Entry 7K18 (electron microscopy, 3.30 A resolution); this record covers chains A and B.

# Chain A
Protein: Sodium channel protein type 5 subunit alpha, Enhanced Green fluorescent protein
Organism: Rattus norvegicus
UniProt: chimeric construct of P15389, P42212: residues 1-1898 from P15389 (SCN5A_RAT) positions 1-1898 (same numbers); residues 1908-2146 from P42212 positions 1-238 (offset varies)
Sequence (1838 residues; each row starts with the number of its first residue; note: 318 numbers in that range are skipped by the numbering (no residue carries them; nothing is unmodelled there)):
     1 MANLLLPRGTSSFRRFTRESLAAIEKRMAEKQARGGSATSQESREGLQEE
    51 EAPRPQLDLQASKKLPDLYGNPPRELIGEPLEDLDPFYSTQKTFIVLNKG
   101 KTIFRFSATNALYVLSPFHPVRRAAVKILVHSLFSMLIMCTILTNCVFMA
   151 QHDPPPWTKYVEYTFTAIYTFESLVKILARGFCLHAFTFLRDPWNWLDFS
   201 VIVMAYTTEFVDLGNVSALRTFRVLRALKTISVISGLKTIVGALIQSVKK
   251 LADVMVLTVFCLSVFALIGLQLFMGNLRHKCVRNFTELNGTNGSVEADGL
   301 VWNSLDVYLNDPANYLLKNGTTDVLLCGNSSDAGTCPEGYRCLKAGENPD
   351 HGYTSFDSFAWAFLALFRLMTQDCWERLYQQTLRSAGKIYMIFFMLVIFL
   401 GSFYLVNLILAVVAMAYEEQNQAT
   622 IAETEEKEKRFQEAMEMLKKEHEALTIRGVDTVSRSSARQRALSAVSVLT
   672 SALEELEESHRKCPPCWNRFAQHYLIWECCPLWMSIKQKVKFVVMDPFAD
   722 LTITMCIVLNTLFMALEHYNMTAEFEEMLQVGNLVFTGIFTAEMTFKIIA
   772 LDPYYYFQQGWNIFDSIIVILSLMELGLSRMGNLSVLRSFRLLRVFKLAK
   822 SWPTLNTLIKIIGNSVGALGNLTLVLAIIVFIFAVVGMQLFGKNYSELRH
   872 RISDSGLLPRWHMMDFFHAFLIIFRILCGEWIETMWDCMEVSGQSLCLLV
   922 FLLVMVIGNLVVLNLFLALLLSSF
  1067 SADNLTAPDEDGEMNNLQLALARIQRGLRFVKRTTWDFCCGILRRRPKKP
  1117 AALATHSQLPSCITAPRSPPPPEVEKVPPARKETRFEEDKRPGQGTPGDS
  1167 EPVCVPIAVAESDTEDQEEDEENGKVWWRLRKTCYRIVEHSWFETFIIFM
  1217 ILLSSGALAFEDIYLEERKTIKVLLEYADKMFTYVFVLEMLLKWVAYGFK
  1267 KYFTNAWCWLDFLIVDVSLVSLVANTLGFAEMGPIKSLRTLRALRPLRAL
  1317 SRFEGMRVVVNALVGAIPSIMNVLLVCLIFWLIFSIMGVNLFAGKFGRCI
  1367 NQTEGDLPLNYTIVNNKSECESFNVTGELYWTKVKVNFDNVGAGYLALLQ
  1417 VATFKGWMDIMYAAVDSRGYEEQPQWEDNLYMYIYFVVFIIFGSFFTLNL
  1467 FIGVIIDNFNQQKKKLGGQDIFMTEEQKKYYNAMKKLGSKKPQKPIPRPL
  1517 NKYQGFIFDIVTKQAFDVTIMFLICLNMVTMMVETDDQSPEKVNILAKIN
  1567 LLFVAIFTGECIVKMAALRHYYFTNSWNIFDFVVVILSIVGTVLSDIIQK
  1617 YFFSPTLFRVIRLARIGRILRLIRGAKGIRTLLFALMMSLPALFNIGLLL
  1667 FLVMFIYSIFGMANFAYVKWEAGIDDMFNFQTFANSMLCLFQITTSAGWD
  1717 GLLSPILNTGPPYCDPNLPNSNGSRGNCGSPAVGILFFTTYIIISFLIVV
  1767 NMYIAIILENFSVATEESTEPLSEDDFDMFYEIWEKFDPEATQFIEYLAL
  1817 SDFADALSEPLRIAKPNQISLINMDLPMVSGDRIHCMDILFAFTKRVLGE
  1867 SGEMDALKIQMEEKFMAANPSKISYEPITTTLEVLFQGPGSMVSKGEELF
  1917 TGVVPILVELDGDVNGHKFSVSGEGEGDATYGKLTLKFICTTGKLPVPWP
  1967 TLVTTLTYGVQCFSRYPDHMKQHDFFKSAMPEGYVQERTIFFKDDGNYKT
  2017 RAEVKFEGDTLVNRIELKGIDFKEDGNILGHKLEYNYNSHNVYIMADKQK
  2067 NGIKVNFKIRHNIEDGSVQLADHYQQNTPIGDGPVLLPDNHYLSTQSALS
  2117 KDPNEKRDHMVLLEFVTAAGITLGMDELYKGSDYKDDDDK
Unresolved in the structure: 1-120, 213, 298-303, 622-698, 799-805, 1067-1189, 1781-2156
Disulfide bonds: Cys281-Cys336, Cys327-Cys342, Cys909-Cys918, Cys1365-Cys1386, Cys1730-Cys1744
Glycans and other covalent adducts: N-acetylglucosamine (NAG) linked to Asn329, Asn1382, Asn1390
Differences from the reference sequence: linker (1899-1907); insertion (1909); conflict Leu1972 (Phe64 in P42212), Thr1973 (Ser65 in P42212), Leu2139 (His231 in P42212); expression tag (2147-2156)
Ligand contacts:
  - 6OU ([(2R)-1-[2-azanylethoxy(oxidanyl)phosphoryl]oxy-3-hexadecanoyloxy-propan-2-yl] (Z)-octadec-9-enoate), molecule 1: Val147, Ala150, Gln151, His152, Phe852, Phe887, Phe888, Phe891, Tyr1447, Val1453
  - 6OU, molecule 2: Ala218, Phe222, Leu861, Ser913, Gly914, Gln915, Ser916, Leu917, Leu920
  - 6OU, molecule 3: Phe359, Val1545, Met1548, Val1549
  - 6OU, molecule 4: Ala360, Trp361, Phe363, Leu364, Phe367, Gln915, Ser916, Leu919, Leu923
  - 6OU, molecule 5: Gly781, Trp782, Phe785, Phe817, Ile830, Phe1346, Phe1350, Phe1458
  - 6OU, molecule 6: Ile830, Ile833, Gly834, Val1454, Phe1458
  - 6OU, molecule 7: Leu1218, Ala1225, Phe1226, Phe1319, Leu1664, Phe1667, Phe1671, Phe1699
  - 6OU, molecule 8: Ser1303, Thr1306, Leu1307, Leu1310, Leu1313, Phe1676, Ala1679, Asn1680, Ala1748, Val1749, Leu1752
  - 6OU, molecule 9: Leu1340, Trp1347, Gly1408, Ala1409, Tyr1411, Leu1415, Ala1748, Ile1751, Leu1752, Thr1755, Thr1756, Ile1759
  - N-acetylglucosamine (NAG; 2-acetamido-2-deoxy-beta-D-glucopyranose): Asn319, Trp1686, Asp1692
Swiss-Prot annotation at these positions:
  - modified residue: Tyr1974 (Z: -2,3-didehydrotyrosine)
From the paper describing this entry:
  - post-translational modification sites: Asn329
  - conformationally variable residues (helix shift, side-chain flip): Gly1607, Tyr1769

# Chain B
Protein: Alpha-like toxin Lqh3
Organism: Leiurus hebraeus
UniProt: P56678 (SCL3_LEIHE); residues 1-67 here = UniProt positions 1-67
Sequence (67 residues; numbered 1 to 67; the number before each row is that of its first residue):
     1 VRDGYIAQPENCVYHCFPGSSGCDTLCKEKGGTSGHCGFKVGHGLACWCN
    51 ALPDNVGIIVEGEKCHS
Disulfide bonds: Cys12-Cys65, Cys16-Cys37, Cys23-Cys47
Swiss-Prot annotation at these positions:
  - modified residue: Ser67 (Serine amide)

# Interface between chain A and chain B
Residue-residue contacts - 10 pairs, chain A then chain B:
  Ala1563(A) with Val41(B), hydrophobic
  Leu1567(A) with Val41(B), hydrophobic
  Thr1608(A) with His43(B); Gly44(B)
  Val1609(A) with His15(B); His43(B)
  Asp1612(A) with His43(B), salt bridge; Cys65(B), hydrogen bond
  Ile1613(A) with Cys65(B), hydrophobic
  Gln1615(A) with Lys64(B)
Interface residues without a listed pair, chain A (9 interface residues in all): Asn1560, Lys1564
Interface residues without a listed pair, chain B (10 interface residues in all): Cys12, Val13, Gly42, Leu45
The authors on this interface:
  - residue pairs: Thr1608(A)-His43(B) (backbone contact), Asp1612(A)-His43(B) (hydrogen bond), Gln1615(A)-Lys64(B)
  - interface residues, chain A: Asp1612(A)
  - interface residues, chain B: Lys64(B)

# In short
Chain A and chain B form an interface of 9 and 10 residues respectively, with 1 hydrogen bond and 1 salt
bridge. Polar contacts include Asp1612(A)-His43(B) and Asp1612(A)-Cys65(B). The authors report a backbone
contact between Thr1608(A) and His43(B); a hydrogen bond between Asp1612(A) and His43(B); a contact between
Gln1615(A) and Lys64(B). The paper reports interface residues Asp1612(A) and Lys64(B); a modification site at
Asn329(A).
Chain A is Sodium channel protein type 5 subunit alpha, Enhanced Green fluorescent protein (Rattus norvegicus)
and chain B is Alpha-like toxin Lqh3 (Leiurus hebraeus); the structure, Cardiac Sodium channel with toxin
bound, was determined by electron microscopy.
